PDB entry 6VVE | X-ray diffraction, 1.85 A resolution | chain A

[Chain A]
Protein: Dot/Icm T4SS effector
Organism: Legionella pneumophila
UniProt: A0A2S6F2W2 (A0A2S6F2W2_LEGPN); numbering as in UniProt (aligned over 21-322)
Amino-acid sequence (302 residues; numbered 21 to 322; the number before each row is that of its first residue):
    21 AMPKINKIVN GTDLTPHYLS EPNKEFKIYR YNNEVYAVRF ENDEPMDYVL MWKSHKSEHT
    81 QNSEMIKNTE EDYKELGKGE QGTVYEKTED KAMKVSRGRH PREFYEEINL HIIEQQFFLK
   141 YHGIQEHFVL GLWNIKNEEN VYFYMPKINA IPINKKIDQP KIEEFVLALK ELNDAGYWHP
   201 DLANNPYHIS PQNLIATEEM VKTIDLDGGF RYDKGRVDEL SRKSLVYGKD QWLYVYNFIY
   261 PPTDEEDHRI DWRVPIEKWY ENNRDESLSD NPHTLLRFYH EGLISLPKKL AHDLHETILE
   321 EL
Unresolved in the structure: 21-22, 77-91, 321-322
Modified / non-standard residues: Mse22, Mse85 (selenomethionine); Mse66, Mse71, Mse113, Mse165, Mse220 (selenomethionine; parent Met)
Small-molecule neighbours:
  - ADP (adenosine-5'-diphosphate): Leu96, Gly97, Lys98, Gly99, Glu100, Gly102, Val104, Ala112, Lys114, Val149, Mse165, Pro166, Lys167, Ile168, Asp201, Gln212, Asn213, Ile224, Asp225
  - inositol hexakisphosphate (IHP): Leu34, His37, Tyr38, Arg50, Val55, Trp72, Lys73, Ser74, His75, Lys76, Lys107, Thr108, Lys111, Asn154, Lys156, Tyr162, Tyr164
Reported in the primary citation:
  - catalytic residues: Asp201
  - mutagenesis - D201A: abolished catalytic activity on inositol hexakisphosphate
  - binding site for ADP: Lys114
  - contacts within the chain: Lys114-Asp227 (salt bridge)
  - binding site for inositol hexakisphosphate: Arg50, Lys76, Lys107, Lys111, Asn154, Lys156
  - mutagenesis - R50A, K76A, K107A, K111A, N154A, K156A: decreased catalytic activity on inositol hexakisphosphate
  - mutagenesis - K111A: abolished binding to AMP-PNP
  - mutagenesis - K76A: decreased catalytic activity on IP6

[Overview]
Bound to chain A: inositol hexakisphosphate and ADP. From the paper: the catalytic residue Asp201; R50A, K76A
and K107A, among others, reduce catalytic activity on inositol hexakisphosphate; 7 substitutions were tested
in all.
Chain A is Dot/Icm T4SS effector (Legionella pneumophila); the structure, Legionella pneumophila Lpg2603
kinase bound to IP6, Mn2+, and ADP, was determined by X-ray diffraction together with 6VVC and 6VVD from the
same study.
